Entry 8TOF (electron microscopy, 2.80 A resolution); this record covers chains T and d of the 18 polymer chains in the assembly.

[Chain T]
Molecule: 215-nt DNA strand
Sequence (215 nucleotides; row label = number of the first residue in the row; numbers below 1 keep their minus sign (DT-102 is residue -102)):
  -102 TACGTATAAT GCCGTAAGAT CACGCGCGAT ATCAGAATCC CGGTGCCGAG GCCGCTCAAT
   -42 TGGTCGTAGA CAGCTCTAGC ACCGCTTAAA CGCACGTACG CGCTGTCCCC CGCGTTTTAA
    18 CCGCCAAGGG GATTACTCCC TAGTCTCCTG GCACGAGACA GAAAAAAACA ACGAAAACGG
    78 CCACCACCCA GACACACCAA ACACAAGACA GTGAT
Disordered / not traced: -102 to -87, 90-112

[Chain d]
Protein: Histone H2B 1.1
From: Xenopus laevis
UniProtKB: P02281 (H2B11_XENLA); residues 1-122 here correspond to UniProt positions 5-126 (UniProt number = residue number + 4)
Amino-acid sequence (123 residues; row label = number of the first residue in the row; numbering starts at 0):
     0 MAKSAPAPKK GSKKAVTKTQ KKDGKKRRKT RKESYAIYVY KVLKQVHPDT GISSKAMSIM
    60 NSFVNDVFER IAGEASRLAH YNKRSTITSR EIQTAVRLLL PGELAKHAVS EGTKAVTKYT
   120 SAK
Disordered / not traced: 0-27
Sequence notes: initiating methionine (0); engineered mutation Thr29 (Ser33 in P02281)
UniProt features mapped onto this chain:
  - modified residue: Lys2 (N6-acetyllysine), Lys9 (N6-acetyllysine), Ser11 (Phosphoserine), Lys12 (N6-acetyllysine), Lys17 (N6-acetyllysine)
  - glycosylation: Ser109 (O-linked (GlcNAc) serine)
  - cross-link: Lys117 (Glycyl lysine isopeptide (Lys-Gly) (interchain with G-Cter in ubiquitin))

[How chain T and chain d interact]
Pairs across the interface (12; chain T residue first):
  DG48(T) - Ile36(d)  phosphate contact
  DG48(T) - Tyr37(d)  hydrogen bond to the phosphate
  DC49(T) - Arg30(d)  phosphate contact
  DC49(T) - Lys31(d)  phosphate contact
  DC49(T) - Glu32(d)  phosphate contact
  DC49(T) - Ser33(d)  hydrogen bond to the phosphate
  DC49(T) - Ile36(d)  phosphate contact
  DA50(T) - Lys28(d)  phosphate contact
  DA50(T) - Thr29(d)  phosphate contact
  DA50(T) - Arg30(d)  phosphate contact
  DA50(T) - Lys31(d)  hydrogen bond to the phosphate
  DC51(T) - Lys28(d)  phosphate contact
Other interface residues (no listed pair), chain T (5 interface residues in all): DT38
Other interface residues (no listed pair), chain d (10 interface residues in all): Lys40, Thr85

[In short]
5 residues of chain T face 10 of chain d across their interface, with 3 hydrogen bonds. Among the polar pairs
are DG48(T)-Tyr37(d), DC49(T)-Ser33(d) and DA50(T)-Lys31(d).
Here chain T is a 215-nt DNA strand and chain d is Histone H2B 1.1 (Xenopus laevis). Entry 8TOF (Rpd3S bound
to an H3K36Cme3 modified nucleosome) was determined by electron microscopy.
